Entry 5J5H (X-ray diffraction, 2.70 A resolution); this record covers chains A and B of the 5 polymer chains in the assembly.

[Chain A (and B)]
Protein: Acetylcholine-binding protein
Source organism: Lymnaea stagnalis
Notes: chain B of this document is another copy of the same molecule, construct and numbering; everything in this record applies to it too
UniProt: P58154 (ACHP_LYMST); residues 1-210 here correspond to UniProt positions 20-229 (UniProt number = residue number + 19)
Sequence (218 residues; numbered -7 to 210; the number before each row is that of its first residue; numbers below 1 keep their minus sign (Asp-7 is residue -7)):
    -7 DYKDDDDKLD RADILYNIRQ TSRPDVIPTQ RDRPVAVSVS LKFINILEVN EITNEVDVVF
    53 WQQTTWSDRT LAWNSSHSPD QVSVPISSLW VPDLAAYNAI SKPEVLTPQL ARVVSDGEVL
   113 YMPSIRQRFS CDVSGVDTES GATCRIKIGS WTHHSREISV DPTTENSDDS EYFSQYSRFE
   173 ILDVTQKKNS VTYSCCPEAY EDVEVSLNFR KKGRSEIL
Disordered / not traced: -7 to -4, 156-160, 206-210 (chain B: -7, 205-210)
Differences from the reference sequence: expression tag (-7 to 0)
Cystine bridges: Cys123-Cys136, Cys187-Cys188
Covalently attached groups: N-acetylglucosamine (NAG) linked to Asn66
Residues lining bound ligands:
  - 6GK (6-(2-methoxyphenyl)-N~4~,N~4~-bis[(pyridin-2-yl)methyl]pyrimidine-2,4-diamine), molecule 1: Trp53, Gln55, Thr56, Thr57, Arg104, Leu112, Tyr113, Met114, Tyr164
  - 6GK, molecule 2: Tyr89, Ser142, Trp143, Thr144, Tyr185, Cys187, Cys188, Tyr192

[How chain A and chain B interact]
Contacting residue pairs - 59 pairs, chain A then chain B:
  Arg15(A) with Ala4(B)
  Asp17(A) with Leu7(B); Arg11(B), salt bridge; Pro77(B)
  Val18(A) with Lys0(B); Arg3(B); Ala4(B); Leu7(B), hydrophobic
  Ile19(A) with Lys0(B); Arg3(B)
  Pro20(A) with Lys0(B)
  Thr21(A) with Asp-2(B), hydrogen bond (side chain-backbone); Lys0(B), hydrogen bond (backbone-side chain)
  Asp24(A) with Asp-4(B); Asp-2(B), hydrogen bond (backbone-backbone); Asp-1(B)
  Arg25(A) with Asp-2(B)
  Pro26(A) with Asp-2(B)
  Thr45(A) with Tyr168(B)
  Asn46(A) with Tyr168(B)
  Glu47(A) with Leu39(B)
  Thr62(A) with Lys0(B)
  Asp85(A) with Pro100(B); Leu102(B)
  Leu86(A) with Pro100(B)
  Ile92(A) with Arg118(B), hydrogen bond (backbone-side chain)
  Ser93(A) with Leu98(B)
  Lys94(A) with Glu96(B), salt bridge; Val97(B); Leu98(B)
  Ser122(A) with Asn37(B), hydrogen bond; Ser166(B), hydrogen bond; Tyr168(B)
  Cys123(A) with Tyr168(B), hydrophobic
  Asp124(A) with Tyr168(B)
  Arg137(A) with Tyr168(B), hydrogen bond
  Trp143(A) with Trp53(B); Thr99(B); Pro100(B); Met114(B), hydrogen bond (side chain-backbone)
  Thr144(A) with Ser75(B), hydrogen bond; Leu102(B); Arg104(B)
  His145(A) with Ser75(B); Arg104(B)
  His146(A) with Arg104(B)
  Arg148(A) with Asp-3(B), salt bridge; Asp-2(B)
  Glu149(A) with Asp-3(B); Asp-2(B); Arg3(B), salt bridge; Arg104(B), salt bridge
  Tyr185(A) with Trp53(B); Glu163(B); Tyr164(B)
  Ser186(A) with Glu157(B); Asp160(B); Glu163(B), hydrogen bond (backbone-side chain)
  Cys187(A) with Tyr164(B)
Other interface residues (no listed pair), chain A (37 interface residues in all): Gln22, Ile44, Asp60, Ala87, Tyr89, Pro95
Other interface residues (no listed pair), chain B (33 interface residues in all): Gln73, Pro115, Ser116, Arg170

[Summary]
The interface between chain A and chain B involves 37 residues on one side and 33 on the other; the contacts
include 10 hydrogen bonds and 5 salt bridges. Polar contacts include Asp17(A)-Arg11(B), Lys94(A)-Glu96(B) and
Arg148(A)-Asp-3(B). Chain A binds compound 6GK.
Both chains are Acetylcholine-binding protein (Lymnaea stagnalis). Entry 5J5H (X-RAY STRUCTURE OF
ACETYLCHOLINE BINDING PROTEIN (ACHBP) IN COMPLEX WITH
6-(2-methoxyphenyl)-N4,N4-bis[(pyridin-2-yl)methyl]pyrimidine-2,4-diamine) was determined by X-ray
diffraction, deposited together with 5J5F, 5J5G and 5J5I.
